4CR4 - chains B and C of the 33 polymer chains in the assembly; structure by electron microscopy, 8.80 A resolution (very low resolution: no residue pairs are listed; an interface is given only as per-side residue counts).

# Chain B
Molecule: Proteasome component Y7
Organism: Saccharomyces cerevisiae
Notes: EC 3.4.25.1
Reference sequence: P23639 (PSA2_YEAST); numbering as in UniProt (aligned over 1-250)
Sequence (250 residues; each row starts with the number of its first residue):
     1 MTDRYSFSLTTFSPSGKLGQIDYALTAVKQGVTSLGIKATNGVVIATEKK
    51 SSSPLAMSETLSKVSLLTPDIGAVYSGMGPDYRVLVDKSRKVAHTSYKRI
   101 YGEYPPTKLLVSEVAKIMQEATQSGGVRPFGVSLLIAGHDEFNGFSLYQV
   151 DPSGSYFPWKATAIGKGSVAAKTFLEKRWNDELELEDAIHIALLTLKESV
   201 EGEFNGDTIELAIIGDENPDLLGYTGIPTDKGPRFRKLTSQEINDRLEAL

# Chain C
Molecule: Proteasome component Y13
Organism: Saccharomyces cerevisiae
Notes: EC 3.4.25.1
Reference sequence: P23638 (PSA3_YEAST); numbering as in UniProt (aligned over 1-258)
Sequence (258 residues; each row starts with the number of its first residue):
     1 MGSRRYDSRTTIFSPEGRLYQVEYALESISHAGTAIGIMASDGIVLAAER
    51 KVTSTLLEQDTSTEKLYKLNDKIAVAVAGLTADAEILINTARIHAQNYLK
   101 TYNEDIPVEILVRRLSDIKQGYTQHGGLRPFGVSFIYAGYDDRYGYQLYT
   151 SNPSGNYTGWKAISVGANTSAAQTLLQMDYKDDMKVDDAIELALKTLSKT
   201 TDSSALTYDRLEFATIRKGANDGEVYQKIFKPQEIKDILVKTGITKKDED
   251 EEADEDMK
Not modelled in the structure: 1, 247-258

# Chain B / chain C interface
At this resolution (9 A) residue pairs are not listed: 32 residues of chain B and 32 of chain C lie at the interface.

# In short
The chain B/chain C interface involves 32 residues from each chain.
Chain B is Proteasome component Y7 and chain C is Proteasome component Y13, both from Saccharomyces
cerevisiae; the structure, Deep classification of a large cryo-EM dataset defines the conformational landscape
of the 26S proteasome, was determined by electron microscopy (same publication as 4CR2 and 4CR3).
